Entry 7ES4 (X-ray diffraction, 2.30 A resolution); this record covers chain A.

[Chain A]
Molecule: DNA phosphorothioation-dependent restriction protein DptH
Organism: Escherichia coli
UniProt: A0A210BW77 (A0A210BW77_ECOLX); residues 1-375 here correspond to UniProt positions 1313-1687 (UniProt number = residue number + 1312)
Sequence (375 residues; row label = number of the first residue in the row):
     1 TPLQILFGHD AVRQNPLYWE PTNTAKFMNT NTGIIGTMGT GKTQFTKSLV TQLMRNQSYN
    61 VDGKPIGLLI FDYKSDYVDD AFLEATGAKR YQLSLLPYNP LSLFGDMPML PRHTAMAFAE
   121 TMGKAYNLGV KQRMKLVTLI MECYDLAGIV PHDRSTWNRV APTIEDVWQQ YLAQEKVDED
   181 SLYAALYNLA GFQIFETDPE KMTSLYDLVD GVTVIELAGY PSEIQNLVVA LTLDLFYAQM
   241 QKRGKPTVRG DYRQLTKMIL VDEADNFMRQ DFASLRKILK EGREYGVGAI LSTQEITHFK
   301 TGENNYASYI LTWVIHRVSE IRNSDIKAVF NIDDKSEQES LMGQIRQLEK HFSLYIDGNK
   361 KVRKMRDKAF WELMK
Unresolved in the structure: 374-375
Modified residues: Mse-28, Mse-38, Mse-109, Mse-122, Mse-141, Mse-240, Mse-258, Mse-268, Mse-342, Mse-365 (selenomethionine; parent Met); Mse-54, Mse-107, Mse-116, Mse-134, Mse-202, Mse-374 (selenomethionine)

[In short]
Chain A is DNA phosphorothioation-dependent restriction protein DptH (Escherichia coli); the structure, the
crystral structure of DndH-C-domain, was determined by X-ray diffraction (same publication as 7EXX).
